PDB entry 6L0S | X-ray diffraction, 1.96 A resolution | chain A

== Chain A ==
Name: Protein CysO
Source organism: Aeropyrum pernix K1
Notes: EC 4.2.1.22, 2.5.1.47, 2.5.1.65
Reference sequence: Q9YBL2 (CYSO_AERPE); residue numbers follow UniProt; this construct covers 1-389
Amino-acid sequence (389 residues; each row starts with the number of its first residue):
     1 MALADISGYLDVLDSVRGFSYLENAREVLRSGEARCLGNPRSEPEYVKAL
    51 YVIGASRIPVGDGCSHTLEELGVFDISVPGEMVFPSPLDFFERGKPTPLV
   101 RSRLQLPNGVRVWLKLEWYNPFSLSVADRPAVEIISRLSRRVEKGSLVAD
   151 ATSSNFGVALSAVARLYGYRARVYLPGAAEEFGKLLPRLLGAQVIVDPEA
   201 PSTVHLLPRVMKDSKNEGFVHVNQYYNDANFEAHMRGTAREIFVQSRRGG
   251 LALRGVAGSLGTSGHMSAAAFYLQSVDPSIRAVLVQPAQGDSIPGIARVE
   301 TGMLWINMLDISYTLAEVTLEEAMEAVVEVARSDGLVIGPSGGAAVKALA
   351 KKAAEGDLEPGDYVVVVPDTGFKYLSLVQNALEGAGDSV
Unresolved in the structure: 1, 384-389
Disulfide bonds: Cys-36/Cys-64
Differences from the reference sequence: engineered mutation Ala-127 (Lys in Q9YBL2), Tyr-225 (Phe in Q9YBL2), Ala-297 (Arg in Q9YBL2)
Curated features (UniProtKB/Swiss-Prot):
  - binding site (pyridoxal 5'-phosphate): Asn-155, Gly-261 to His-265, Ser-341

== Overview ==
From UniProt: 7 pyridoxal 5'-phosphate-binding residues.
Chain A is Protein CysO (Aeropyrum pernix K1); the structure, Crystal Structure of the O-Phosphoserine
Sulfhydrylase from Aeropyrum pernix Complexed with L-Cysteine, was determined by X-ray diffraction (same
publication as 6L0P, 6L0Q and 6L0R).
